8E6X - chains C and D of the 9 polymer chains in the assembly; structure by electron microscopy, 4.27 A resolution (low resolution: residue-level contacts below are approximate; hydrogen-bond / salt-bridge calls are withheld).

== Chain C (and D) ==
Name: DNA-directed RNA polymerase subunit alpha
Source organism: Escherichia coli
Notes: EC 2.7.7.6; chain D of this document is another copy of the same molecule, construct and numbering; everything in this record applies to it too
Reference sequence: P0A7Z4 (RPOA_ECOLI); numbering as in UniProt (aligned over 1-329)
Sequence (329 residues; each row starts with the number of its first residue):
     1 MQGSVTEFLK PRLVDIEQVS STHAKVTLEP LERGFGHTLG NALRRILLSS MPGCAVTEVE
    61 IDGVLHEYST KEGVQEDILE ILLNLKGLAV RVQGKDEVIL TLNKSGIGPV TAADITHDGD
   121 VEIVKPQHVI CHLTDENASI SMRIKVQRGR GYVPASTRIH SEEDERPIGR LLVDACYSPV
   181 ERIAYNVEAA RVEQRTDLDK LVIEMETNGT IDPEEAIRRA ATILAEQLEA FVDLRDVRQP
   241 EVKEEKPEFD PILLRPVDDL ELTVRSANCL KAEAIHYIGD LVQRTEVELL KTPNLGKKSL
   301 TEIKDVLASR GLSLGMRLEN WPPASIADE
Not modelled in the structure: 1-6, 159-164, 234-329 (chain D: 1-4, 159-168, 233-329)
Swiss-Prot annotation at these positions:
  - region: Glu162 to Glu165 (Required for interaction with Crp at class II promoters)
  - modified residue: Arg265 (ADP-ribosylarginine), Lys297 (N6-acetyllysine), Lys298 (N6-acetyllysine)
  - mutagenesis: Arg45 (R45C: In rpoA112; temperature-sensitive, blocks RNA polymerase assembly), Glu162 to Glu165 (5-fold decrease in CRP-class II promoter-dependent transcription), Glu165 (E165K: 5-fold decrease in CRP-class II promoter-dependent transcription), Arg191 (R191C: In rpoA101; temperature-sensitive)

== Chain C / chain D interface ==
Pairs across the interface (50):
  Glu7(C) - Arg150(D)
  Phe8(C) - Arg150(D)
  Phe8(C) - Ile223(D)
  Phe8(C) - Gln227(D)
  Leu9(C) - Gln227(D)
  Lys10(C) - Glu226(D)
  Lys10(C) - Gln227(D)
  Pro11(C) - Gln227(D)
  Pro11(C) - Ala230(D)
  Leu13(C) - Phe231(D)
  Leu28(C) - Phe231(D)
  Gly34(C) - Arg45(D)
  Phe35(C) - Ser50(D)
  Phe35(C) - Ile223(D)
  Phe35(C) - Gln227(D)
  His37(C) - Arg45(D)
  Thr38(C) - Arg45(D)
  Asn41(C) - Asn41(D)
  Ala42(C) - Thr38(D)
  Arg45(C) - Gly34(D)
  Arg45(C) - His37(D)
  Arg45(C) - Thr38(D)
  Ile46(C) - Phe35(D)
  Ser49(C) - Phe35(D)
  Ser50(C) - Phe8(D)
  Gly149(C) - Val5(D)
  Arg150(C) - Val5(D)
  Arg150(C) - Glu7(D)
  Arg150(C) - Phe8(D)
  Arg218(C) - Phe231(D)
  Ala221(C) - Phe231(D)
  Ala221(C) - Val232(D)
  Thr222(C) - Val232(D)
  Ile223(C) - Phe8(D)
  Leu224(C) - Leu228(D)
  Glu226(C) - Lys10(D)
  Gln227(C) - Leu9(D)
  Gln227(C) - Pro11(D)
  Gln227(C) - Phe35(D)
  Leu228(C) - Leu39(D)
  Leu228(C) - Ala221(D)
  Leu228(C) - Leu224(D)
  Ala230(C) - Pro11(D)
  Phe231(C) - Leu28(D)
  Phe231(C) - Leu43(D)
  Phe231(C) - Ile217(D)
  Phe231(C) - Arg218(D)
  Phe231(C) - Ala221(D)
  Val232(C) - Ala221(D)
  Val232(C) - Thr222(D)
Other interface residues (no listed pair), chain C (35 interface residues in all): Arg12, Leu31, Leu39, Pro52, Ala225
Other interface residues (no listed pair), chain D (36 interface residues in all): Thr6, Arg12, Leu13, Leu31, Ala42, Ile46, Ala225

== Overview ==
Chain C and chain D form an interface of 35 and 36 residues respectively. UniProt lists 6 mutagenesis sites on
chain C.
Chain C and chain D are both DNA-directed RNA polymerase subunit alpha (Escherichia coli); the structure,
Escherichia coli Rho-dependent transcription pre-termination complex containing 18 nt long RNA spacer,
lambda-tR1 rut RNA, Mg-ADP-BeF3 ..., was determined by electron microscopy together with 8E3F, 8E3H, 8E5K,
8E5L, 8E5O, 8E5P and 3 further entries from the same study.
